PDB entry 6LAR | electron microscopy, 3.70 A resolution | chains B and G of the 10 polymer chains in the assembly

[Chain B]
Name: ESX-3 secretion system protein EccD3
From: Mycolicibacterium smegmatis MC2 155
UniProt: A0QQ46 (ECCD3_MYCS2); residues 1-475 here = UniProt positions 1-475
Sequence (475 residues; numbered 1 to 475; the number before each row is that of its first residue):
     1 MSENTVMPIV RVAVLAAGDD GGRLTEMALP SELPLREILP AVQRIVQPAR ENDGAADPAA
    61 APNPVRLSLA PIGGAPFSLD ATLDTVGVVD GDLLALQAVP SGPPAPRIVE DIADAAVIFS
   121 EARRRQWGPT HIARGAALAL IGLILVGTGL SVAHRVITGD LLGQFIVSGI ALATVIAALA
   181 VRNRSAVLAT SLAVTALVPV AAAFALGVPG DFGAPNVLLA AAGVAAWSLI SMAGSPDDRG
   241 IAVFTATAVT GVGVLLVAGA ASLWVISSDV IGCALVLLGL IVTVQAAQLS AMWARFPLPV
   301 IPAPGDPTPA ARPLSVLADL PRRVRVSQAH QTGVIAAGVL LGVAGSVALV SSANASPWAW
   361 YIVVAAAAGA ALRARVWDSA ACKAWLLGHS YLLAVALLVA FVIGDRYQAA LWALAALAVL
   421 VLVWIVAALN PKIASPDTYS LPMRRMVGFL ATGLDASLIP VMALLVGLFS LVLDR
Disordered / not traced: 1-7, 48-63, 295-315, 472-475

[Chain G]
Name: ESX-3 secretion system protein EccE3
From: Mycolicibacterium smegmatis MC2 155
UniProt: A0QQ48 (ECCE3_MYCS2); numbering as in UniProt (aligned over 1-309)
Sequence (309 residues; numbered 1 to 309; the number before each row is that of its first residue):
     1 MTARIALASL FVVAAVLAQP WQTTTQRWVL GVSIAAVIVL LAWWKGMFLT TRIGRALAMV
    61 RRNRAEDTVE TDAHRATVVL RVDPAAPAQL PVVVGYLDRY GITCDKVRIT HRDAGGTRRS
   121 WISLTVDAVD NLAALQARSA RIPLQDTTEV VGRRLADHLR EQGWTVTVVE GVDTPLPVSG
   181 KETWRGVADD AGVVAAYRVK VDDRLDEVLA EIGHLPAEET WTALEFTGSP AEPLLTVCAA
   241 VRTSDRPAAK APLAGLTPAR GRHRPALAAL NPLSTERLDG TAVPLPAVVR TSVKGSVEHE
   301 AAQEAGHPA
Disordered / not traced: 42-46, 65-71, 179-193, 202-204, 213-215, 243-251, 262-263, 286-309

[Interface between chain B and chain G]
Residue-residue contacts (16; chain B residue first):
  Arg11(B) - Arg99(G)
  Arg11(B) - Tyr100(G)
  Ala13(B) - Tyr100(G)  hydrophobic
  Gly91(B) - Arg99(G)
  Gly91(B) - Tyr100(G)  hydrogen bond (backbone-backbone)
  Leu317(B) - Ala73(G)
  Leu317(B) - Ile142(G)
  Leu320(B) - Ala128(G)
  Pro321(B) - Leu132(G)  hydrophobic
  Pro321(B) - Gln136(G)
  Arg323(B) - His74(G)
  Thr452(B) - Thr2(G)
  Ala456(B) - Thr2(G)
  Phe469(B) - Val13(G)
  Phe469(B) - Ala14(G)  hydrophobic
  Phe469(B) - Leu17(G)  hydrophobic
Interface residues without a listed pair, chain B (15 interface residues in all): Leu24, Thr25, Glu26, Ala318, Ile459
Interface residues without a listed pair, chain G (18 interface residues in all): Ala6, Val129, Arg138, Ala140, Arg154, His158

[Overview]
15 residues of chain B and 18 residues of chain G are in contact; the contacts include 1 hydrogen bond. Its
one hydrogen bond, Gly91(B)-Tyr100(G), is backbone to backbone.
Chain B is ESX-3 secretion system protein EccD3 and chain G is ESX-3 secretion system protein EccE3, both from
Mycolicibacterium smegmatis MC2 155; the structure, Structure of ESX-3 complex, was determined by electron
microscopy.
